PDB entry 8FD3 | electron microscopy, 3.12 A resolution | chains H and M of the 15 polymer chains in the assembly

== Chain H ==
Molecule: Type I-B CRISPR-associated protein Cas7
Organism: Nostoc sp. 'Peltigera membranacea cyanobiont' 210A
Reference sequence: A0A235IG15 (A0A235IG15_9NOSO); residues 1-323 here = UniProt positions 1-323
Chain sequence (323 residues; row label = number of the first residue in the row):
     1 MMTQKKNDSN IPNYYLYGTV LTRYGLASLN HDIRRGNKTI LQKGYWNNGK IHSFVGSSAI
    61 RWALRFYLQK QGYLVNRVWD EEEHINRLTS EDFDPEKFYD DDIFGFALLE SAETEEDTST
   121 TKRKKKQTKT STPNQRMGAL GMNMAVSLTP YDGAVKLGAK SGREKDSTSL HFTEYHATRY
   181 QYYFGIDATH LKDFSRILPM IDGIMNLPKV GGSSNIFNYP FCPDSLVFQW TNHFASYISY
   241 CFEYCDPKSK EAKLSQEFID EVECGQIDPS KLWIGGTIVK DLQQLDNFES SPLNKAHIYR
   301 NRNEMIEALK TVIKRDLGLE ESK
Disordered / not traced: 1-11, 120-130, 321-323

== Chain M ==
Molecule: 71-nt RNA strand
Sequence (71 nucleotides; numbered 1 to 71; the number before each row is that of its first residue):
     1 UUGCUCAAGA GAAGUCAUUU AAUAAGGCCA CUGUUAAACG UAGGUGAGUC GUGGCUUUAU
    61 GCCGUUAGGC G
Disordered / not traced: 64-71

== Chain H / chain M interface ==
Residue-residue contacts - 53 pairs, chain H then chain M:
  Leu29(H) - A10(M)  phosphate contact
  Asn30(H) - A8(M)  sugar contact
  Asn30(H) - G9(M)  hydrogen bond to the sugar
  Asn30(H) - A10(M)  hydrogen bond to the phosphate
  His31(H) - G9(M)  sugar contact
  Asp32(H) - G9(M)  base contact
  Ile33(H) - G9(M)  base contact
  Ser58(H) - A7(M)  sugar contact
  Ser58(H) - A8(M)  sugar contact
  Ala59(H) - A8(M)  sugar contact
  Arg61(H) - C6(M)  phosphate contact
  Arg61(H) - A7(M)  salt bridge to the phosphate
  Trp62(H) - A8(M)  stacking on the base
  Arg65(H) - A7(M)  salt bridge to the phosphate
  Arg77(H) - A8(M)  salt bridge to the phosphate
  Trp79(H) - A8(M)  base contact
  His84(H) - G11(M)  sugar contact
  Phe104(H) - C6(M)  sugar contact
  Gly105(H) - C6(M)  sugar contact
  Phe106(H) - U5(M)  sugar contact
  Phe106(H) - C6(M)  sugar contact
  Ala107(H) - U5(M)  base contact
  Ala107(H) - C6(M)  hydrogen bond to the sugar
  Ser111(H) - U5(M)  hydrogen bond to the base
  Gln135(H) - U1(M)  phosphate contact
  Gln135(H) - U5(M)  hydrogen bond to the base
  Arg136(H) - U5(M)  hydrogen bond to the sugar
  Met137(H) - U1(M)  phosphate contact
  Met137(H) - U5(M)  hydrogen bond to the sugar
  Met137(H) - C6(M)  phosphate contact
  Gly138(H) - U5(M)  phosphate contact
  Gly138(H) - C6(M)  hydrogen bond to the phosphate
  Lys156(H) - U15(M)  salt bridge to the phosphate
  Leu157(H) - U15(M)  phosphate contact
  Gly158(H) - A13(M)  sugar contact
  Gly158(H) - U15(M)  phosphate contact
  Ala159(H) - G14(M)  sugar contact
  Ala159(H) - U15(M)  hydrogen bond to the phosphate
  Lys160(H) - A13(M)  phosphate contact
  Lys160(H) - G14(M)  phosphate contact
  Ser161(H) - G14(M)  hydrogen bond to the phosphate
  Lys165(H) - C16(M)  base contact
  Thr168(H) - A13(M)  base contact
  His171(H) - A13(M)  stacking on the base
  Lys209(H) - G11(M)  salt bridge to the phosphate
  Gly211(H) - A8(M)  base contact
  Gly211(H) - A10(M)  phosphate contact
  Gly212(H) - A10(M)  phosphate contact
  Gly212(H) - G11(M)  phosphate contact
  Ser213(H) - G11(M)  phosphate contact
  Asn215(H) - A12(M)  phosphate contact
  Asn215(H) - A13(M)  hydrogen bond to the phosphate
  Ile216(H) - A13(M)  phosphate contact
Also at the interface, not in a pair above, chain H (40 interface residues in all): Asn86, Asp117, Leu170
Also at the interface, not in a pair above, chain M (14 interface residues in all): C4

== In short ==
40 residues of chain H face 14 of chain M across their interface; the contacts include 11 hydrogen bonds, 5
salt bridges and 2 aromatic stacking contacts. Polar pairs include Ser111(H)-U5(M), Gln135(H)-U5(M) and
Asn30(H)-G9(M).
Chain H is Type I-B CRISPR-associated protein Cas7 (Nostoc sp. 'Peltigera membranacea cyanobiont' 210A) and
chain M is a 71-nt RNA strand; the structure, Cryo-EM structure of Cascade-PAM complex in type I-B CAST
system, was determined by electron microscopy (same publication as 8FCJ, 8FCU, 8FCV, 8FCW, 8FD2, 8FF4 and
8FF5).
